PDB entry 1PJP | X-ray diffraction, 2.20 A resolution | chains A and I

[Chain A]
Name: Chymase
Organism: Homo sapiens
Notes: EC 3.4.21.39
UniProtKB: P23946 (CMA1_HUMAN); the construct lacks a stretch of the UniProt sequence and is renumbered around it, so the offset changes along the chain: 16-36 = UniProt 22-42; 37-61 = UniProt 46-70; 63-75 = UniProt 71-83; 77-79 = UniProt 84-86; 7 more segments
Sequence (226 residues; each row starts with the number of its first residue; note: 11 numbers in that range are skipped by the numbering (no residue carries them; nothing is unmodelled there); a row labelled like 36A-36C holds insertion residues (36A, then the next letters in order)):
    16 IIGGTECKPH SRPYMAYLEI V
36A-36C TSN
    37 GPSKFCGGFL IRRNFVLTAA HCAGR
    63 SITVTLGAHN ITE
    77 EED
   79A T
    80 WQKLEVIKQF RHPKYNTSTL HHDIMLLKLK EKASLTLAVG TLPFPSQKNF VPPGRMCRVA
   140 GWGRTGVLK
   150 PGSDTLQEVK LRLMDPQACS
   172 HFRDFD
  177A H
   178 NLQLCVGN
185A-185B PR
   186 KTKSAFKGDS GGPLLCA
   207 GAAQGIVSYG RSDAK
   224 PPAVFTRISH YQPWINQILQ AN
Differences from the reference sequence: engineered mutation Lys127 (Phe135 in P23946), Ala208 (Val212 in P23946), Gln235 (Arg237 in P23946)
Cystine bridges: Cys42-Cys58, Cys136-Cys201, Cys168-Cys182
Glycans and other covalent adducts: N-acetylglucosamine (NAG) linked to Asn72, Asn95
Metal / ion sites: Zn2+: His25, Glu78, Glu84, Lys109

[Chain I]
Name: Succinyl-ala-ala-pro-phe-chloromethylketone inhibitor
Sequence (5 residues; numbered 2 to 6; the number before each row is that of its first residue):
     2 XAPFX
Modified positions: X5P (4-oxidanylidene-4-[[(2S)-1-oxidanyl-1-oxidanylidene-propan-2-yl]amino]butanoic acid) at position 2; Phe5 ((2s)-2-amino-3-phenylpropane-1,1-diol; HPH); 0QE (chloromethane) at position 6

[How chain A and chain I interact]
Contacting residue pairs - 21 pairs, chain A then chain I:
  His57(A) with Pro4(I); Phe5(I), hydrogen bond (side chain-backbone); 0QE_6(I), covalent bond
  Leu99(A) with Pro4(I), hydrophobic
  Ala190(A) with Phe5(I)
  Phe191(A) with Phe5(I)
  Lys192(A) with Phe5(I)
  Gly193(A) with Phe5(I), hydrogen bond (backbone-backbone)
  Asp194(A) with Phe5(I)
  Ser195(A) with Phe5(I), covalent bond; 0QE_6(I)
  Ser214(A) with Pro4(I); Phe5(I), hydrogen bond (backbone-backbone)
  Tyr215(A) with X5P_2(I); Ala3(I); Pro4(I), hydrophobic; Phe5(I)
  Gly216(A) with X5P_2(I); Ala3(I), hydrogen bond (backbone-backbone); Phe5(I)
  Arg217(A) with Phe5(I)
Interface residues without a listed pair, chain A (17 interface residues in all): Cys42, Cys58, Val213, Ser218, Ala226

[Summary]
The interface between chain A and chain I involves 17 residues on one side and 5 on the other, with 2 covalent
bonds and 4 hydrogen bonds. Polar contacts include His57(A)-Phe5(I), Gly193(A)-Phe5(I) and Ser214(A)-Phe5(I).
N-acetylglucosamine is covalently linked to Asn72(A) and Asn95(A).
Here chain A is Chymase (Homo sapiens) and chain I is Succinyl-ala-ala-pro-phe-chloromethylketone inhibitor.
Entry 1PJP (The 2.2 A crystal structure of human chymase in complex with
succinyl-ala-ala-pro-phe-chloromethylketone) was determined by X-ray diffraction.
